PDB entry 9FAP | electron microscopy, 2.80 A resolution | chains B and C of the 8 polymer chains in the assembly

== Chain B ==
Protein: Gamma-aminobutyric acid receptor subunit beta-3
From: Homo sapiens
UniProtKB: P28472 (GBRB3_HUMAN); residues 9-447 here correspond to UniProt positions 34-472 (UniProt number = residue number + 25)
Sequence (439 residues; each row starts with the number of its first residue):
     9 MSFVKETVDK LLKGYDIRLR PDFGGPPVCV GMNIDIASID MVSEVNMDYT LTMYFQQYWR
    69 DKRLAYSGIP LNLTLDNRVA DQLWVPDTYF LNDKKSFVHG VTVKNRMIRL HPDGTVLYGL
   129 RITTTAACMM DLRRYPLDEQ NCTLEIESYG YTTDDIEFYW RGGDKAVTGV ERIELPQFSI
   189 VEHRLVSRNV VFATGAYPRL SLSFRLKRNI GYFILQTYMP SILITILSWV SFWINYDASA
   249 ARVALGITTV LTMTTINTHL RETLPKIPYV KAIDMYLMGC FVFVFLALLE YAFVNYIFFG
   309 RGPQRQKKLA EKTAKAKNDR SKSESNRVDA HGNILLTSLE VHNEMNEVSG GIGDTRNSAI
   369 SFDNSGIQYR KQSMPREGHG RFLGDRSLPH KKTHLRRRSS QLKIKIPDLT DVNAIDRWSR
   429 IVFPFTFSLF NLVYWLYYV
Not modelled in the structure: 315-418
Disulfide bonds: Cys136-Cys150
Covalently attached groups: N-acetylglucosamine (NAG) linked to Asn80; glycan linked to Asn149
Small-molecule neighbours:
  - phosphatidylglycerol (PGW; (1R)-2-{[(S)-{[(2S)-2,3-dihydroxypropyl]oxy}(hydroxy)phosphoryl]oxy}-1-[(hexadecanoyloxy)methyl]ethyl (9Z)-octadec-9-enoate): Asn217, Ile218, Gly219, Ile222, Leu223, Met227, Pro228, Leu231
  - 1,2-dilauroyl-sn-glycero-3-phosphate (PX2): Lys215, Ile218, Ile222, Met227, Ile230, Trp443, Val447
UniProt features mapped onto this chain:
  - binding site (benzamidine): Asp95 to Tyr97, Glu155 to Tyr157, Phe200
  - binding site (4-aminobutanoate): Tyr97, Glu155, Tyr157, Thr202
  - binding site (histamine): Tyr97, Ser156, Tyr157, Thr202
  - glycosylation (N-linked (GlcNAc...) asparagine): Asn80, Asn149

== Chain C ==
Protein: Isoform 2 of Gamma-aminobutyric acid receptor subunit gamma-2
From: Homo sapiens
UniProtKB: P18507 (GBRG2_HUMAN); residues 27-428 here correspond to UniProt positions 66-467 (UniProt number = residue number + 39)
Sequence (403 residues; row label = number of the first residue in the row):
    27 VTVILNNLLE GYDNKLRPDI GVKPTLIHTD MYVNSIGPVN AINMEYTIDI FFAQTWYDRR
    87 LKFNSTIKVL RLNSNMVGKI WIPDTFFRNS KKADAHWITT PNRMLRIWND GRVLYTLRLT
   147 IDAECQLQLH NFPMDEHSCP LEFSSYGYPR EEIVYQWKRS SVEVGDTRSW RLYQFSFVGL
   207 RNTTEVVKTT SGDYVVMSVY FDLSRRMGYF TIQTYIPCTL IVVLSWVSFW INKDAVPART
   267 SLGITTVLTM TTLSTIARKS LPKVSYVTAM DLFVSVCFIF VFSALVEYGT LHYFVSNRKP
   327 SKDKDKKKKN PAPTIDIRPR SATIQMNNAT HLQERDEEYG YECLDGKDCA SFFCCFEDCR
   387 TGAWRHGRIH IRIAKMDSYA RIFFPTAFCL FNLVYWVSYL YLG
Not modelled in the structure: 324-368, 386-395
Disulfide bonds: Cys151-Cys165
Covalently attached groups: N-acetylglucosamine (NAG) linked to Asn208
Modified residues: Cys380 (S-palmitoyl-L-cysteine; P1L); Cys381 (S-palmitoyl-L-cysteine; P1L); Cys385 (S-palmitoyl-L-cysteine; P1L)
Construct notes: expression tag (429)
Small-molecule neighbours:
  - phosphatidylglycerol (PGW; (1R)-2-{[(S)-{[(2S)-2,3-dihydroxypropyl]oxy}(hydroxy)phosphoryl]oxy}-1-[(hexadecanoyloxy)methyl]ethyl (9Z)-octadec-9-enoate): Ser280, Ser291, Tyr292, Val293, Leu298, Val300, Ser301, Val302, Phe304, Ile305
  - 1,2-dilauroyl-sn-glycero-3-phosphate (PX2): Trp252, Trp256, Ser404, Arg407, Ile408, Pro411
UniProt features mapped onto this chain:
  - glycosylation (N-linked (GlcNAc...) asparagine): Asn90, Asn208

== Interface between chain B and chain C ==
Residue-residue contacts (101; chain B residue first):
  Met9(B) with Arg43(C); Pro44(C), hydrophobic; Asp45(C); Ile46(C); Arg86(C)
  Lys13(B) with Asp39(C), salt bridge; Leu42(C)
  Leu20(B) with Lys41(C)
  Ser46(B) with Glu150(C)
  Asp48(B) with Lys117(C)
  Tyr62(B) with Phe112(C), hydrophobic; Arg114(C); Tyr172(C), hydrophobic
  Gln64(B) with Thr216(C), hydrogen bond; Ser217(C), hydrogen bond
  Asn80(B) with Glu178(C)
  Thr82(B) with Gly173(C); Tyr174(C), hydrogen bond (backbone-side chain); Glu178(C), hydrogen bond
  Leu83(B) with Lys41(C); Leu42(C), hydrophobic; Tyr174(C)
  Asp84(B) with Asn40(C); Lys41(C), hydrogen bond (backbone-backbone); Tyr174(C)
  Arg86(B) with Asn40(C); Gly104(C), hydrogen bond (side chain-backbone); Ile106(C)
  His107(B) with Ser116(C); Lys117(C)
  Val109(B) with Thr111(C); Phe112(C); Ala119(C); Asp120(C); Leu145(C), hydrophobic
  Thr110(B) with Thr111(C), hydrogen bond (side chain-backbone); Arg129(C)
  Val111(B) with Asp110(C)
  Asn113(B) with Phe112(C); Tyr172(C)
  Arg114(B) with Asp110(C); Tyr172(C)
  Met115(B) with Tyr172(C), hydrophobic; Gly173(C); Ser217(C); Tyr220(C)
  Arg117(B) with Gly173(C), hydrogen bond (side chain-backbone); Pro175(C); Ser217(C), hydrogen bond (side chain-backbone); Tyr220(C), hydrogen bond
  Gly127(B) with Tyr172(C)
  Leu128(B) with Tyr172(C), hydrogen bond (backbone-side chain)
  Arg129(B) with Phe112(C); Phe113(C), hydrogen bond (side chain-backbone); Arg114(C), hydrogen bond (side chain-backbone); Ser116(C), hydrogen bond (side chain-backbone); Tyr172(C), hydrogen bond (backbone-side chain)
  Glu182(B) with Gln152(C)
  Pro184(B) with Lys289(C); Val290(C); Ser291(C)
  Gln185(B) with Lys289(C)
  Asn217(B) with Ser291(C)
  Gly219(B) with Ser291(C), hydrogen bond (backbone-side chain)
  Tyr220(B) with Arg284(C); Lys289(C); Val290(C); Ser291(C)
  Leu223(B) with Val293(C), hydrophobic; Asp297(C)
  Gln224(B) with Arg284(C)
  Leu231(B) with Phe304(C), hydrophobic; Phe308(C)
  Ile232(B) with Val273(C), hydrophobic
  Ile234(B) with Phe308(C), hydrophobic
  Leu235(B) with Val273(C), hydrophobic; Phe308(C), hydrophobic; Leu311(C), hydrophobic; Val312(C), hydrophobic
  Trp241(B) with His318(C); Tyr319(C)
  Ile242(B) with His318(C)
  Asn243(B) with His318(C), hydrogen bond; Ser322(C)
  Ala248(B) with Pro263(C), hydrophobic
  Ala249(B) with Val262(C), hydrophobic; Pro263(C), hydrophobic; Thr266(C)
  Ala252(B) with Ser267(C)
  Leu253(B) with Thr266(C); Ile270(C), hydrophobic
  Thr256(B) with Ile270(C)
  Thr257(B) with Ile270(C)
  Leu259(B) with Leu274(C), hydrophobic
  Thr260(B) with Leu274(C); Thr277(C)
  Ile264(B) with Thr277(C)
  His267(B) with Thr281(C)
  Thr271(B) with Lys289(C)
  Leu272(B) with Lys289(C)
  Arg428(B) with Tyr319(C)
Also at the interface, not in a pair above, chain B (68 interface residues in all): Val12, Val16, Asp17, Asn41, Tyr66, Leu79, Leu81, Asn85, Val87, Gln90, Phe105, Lys112, Thr131, Ile218, Val238, Ala246, Thr263
Also at the interface, not in a pair above, chain C (63 interface residues in all): Met70, Phe78, Pro109, Asn115, Ala121, Leu143, Ser280, Ser301, Gly315

== In short ==
Chain B and chain C form an interface of 68 and 63 residues respectively; the contacts include 17 hydrogen
bonds and 1 salt bridge. Polar pairs include Lys13(B)-Asp39(C), Gln64(B)-Thr216(C) and Gln64(B)-Ser217(C).
Phosphatidylglycerol is bound between chain B and chain C. Ligands of chain B:
1,2-dilauroyl-sn-glycero-3-phosphate.
Chain B is Gamma-aminobutyric acid receptor subunit beta-3 and chain C is Isoform 2 of Gamma-aminobutyric acid
receptor subunit gamma-2, both from Homo sapiens; the structure, CryoEM structure of human full-length
alpha1beta3gamma2 GABA(A)R in complex with GARLH4, the TMD of Neuroligin2 and ..., was determined by electron
microscopy.
